PDB entry 1G6R | X-ray diffraction, 2.80 A resolution | chains H and P of the 5 polymer chains in the assembly

Chain H:
Molecule: Major histocompatibility complex class I molecule
Source organism: Mus musculus
Notes: fragment: extracellular domain
UniProtKB: P01901 (HA1B_MOUSE); residues 1-274 here correspond to UniProt positions 22-295 (UniProt number = residue number + 21)
Amino-acid sequence (274 residues; row label = number of the first residue in the row):
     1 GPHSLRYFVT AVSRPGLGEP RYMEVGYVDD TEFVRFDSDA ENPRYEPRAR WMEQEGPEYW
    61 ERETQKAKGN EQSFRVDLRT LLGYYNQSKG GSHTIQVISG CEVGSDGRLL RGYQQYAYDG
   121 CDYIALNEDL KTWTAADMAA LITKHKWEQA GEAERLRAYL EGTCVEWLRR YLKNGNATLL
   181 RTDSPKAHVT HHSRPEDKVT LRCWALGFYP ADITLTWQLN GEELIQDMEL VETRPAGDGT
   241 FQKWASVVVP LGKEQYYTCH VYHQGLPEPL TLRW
Cystine bridges: Cys-101/Cys-164, Cys-203/Cys-259
Curated features (UniProtKB/Swiss-Prot):
  - glycosylation (N-linked (GlcNAc...) asparagine): Asn-86, Asn-176

Chain P:
Molecule: Siyr peptide
Amino-acid sequence (8 residues; row label = number of the first residue in the row):
     1 SIYRYYGL

Chain H / chain P interface:
Residue-residue contacts - 44 pairs, chain H then chain P:
  Tyr-7(H) / Ser-1(P)  hydrogen bond (side chain-backbone)
  Tyr-7(H) / Ile-2(P)  hydrophobic
  Val-9(H) / Ile-2(P)  hydrophobic
  Val-9(H) / Tyr-5(P)
  Glu-24(H) / Ile-2(P)
  Tyr-45(H) / Ile-2(P)
  Tyr-59(H) / Ser-1(P)
  Arg-62(H) / Ser-1(P)  hydrogen bond
  Glu-63(H) / Ser-1(P)  hydrogen bond
  Glu-63(H) / Ile-2(P)  hydrogen bond (side chain-backbone)
  Lys-66(H) / Ser-1(P)
  Lys-66(H) / Ile-2(P)  hydrogen bond (side chain-backbone)
  Lys-66(H) / Tyr-3(P)
  Asn-70(H) / Tyr-3(P)
  Asn-70(H) / Arg-4(P)
  Asn-70(H) / Tyr-5(P)  hydrogen bond (side chain-backbone)
  Phe-74(H) / Tyr-5(P)  hydrophobic
  Asp-77(H) / Gly-7(P)
  Asp-77(H) / Leu-8(P)  hydrogen bond (side chain-backbone)
  Thr-80(H) / Leu-8(P)
  Leu-81(H) / Leu-8(P)  hydrophobic
  Tyr-84(H) / Leu-8(P)  hydrogen bond (side chain-backbone)
  Val-97(H) / Tyr-5(P)  hydrophobic
  Ser-99(H) / Tyr-5(P)  hydrogen bond
  Tyr-116(H) / Tyr-5(P)
  Tyr-116(H) / Leu-8(P)  hydrophobic
  Tyr-123(H) / Leu-8(P)  hydrophobic
  Thr-143(H) / Leu-8(P)  hydrogen bond (side chain-backbone)
  Lys-146(H) / Leu-8(P)  hydrogen bond (side chain-backbone)
  Trp-147(H) / Tyr-6(P)
  Trp-147(H) / Gly-7(P)  hydrogen bond (side chain-backbone)
  Trp-147(H) / Leu-8(P)
  Ala-150(H) / Tyr-6(P)  hydrophobic
  Glu-152(H) / Tyr-3(P)  hydrogen bond
  Glu-152(H) / Tyr-6(P)
  Arg-155(H) / Tyr-3(P)  hydrogen bond
  Arg-155(H) / Arg-4(P)  hydrogen bond (side chain-backbone)
  Arg-155(H) / Tyr-5(P)
  Leu-156(H) / Tyr-3(P)  hydrogen bond (backbone-side chain)
  Tyr-159(H) / Ser-1(P)  hydrogen bond (side chain-backbone)
  Tyr-159(H) / Ile-2(P)
  Tyr-159(H) / Tyr-3(P)  hydrogen bond (side chain-backbone)
  Trp-167(H) / Ser-1(P)
  Tyr-171(H) / Ser-1(P)  hydrogen bond (side chain-backbone)
Interface residues without a listed pair, chain H (30 interface residues in all): Ile-95, Gln-114

In short:
30 residues of chain H face 8 of chain P across their interface, with 19 hydrogen bonds. Among the polar pairs
are Tyr-7(H)/Ser-1(P), Arg-62(H)/Ser-1(P) and Glu-63(H)/Ser-1(P).
Here chain H is Major histocompatibility complex class I molecule (Mus musculus) and chain P is Siyr peptide.
Entry 1G6R (A functional hot spot for antigen recognition in a superagonist TCR/MHC complex) was determined by
X-ray diffraction.
